Entry 4LK3 (X-ray diffraction, 2.64 A resolution); this record covers chains B and C of the 6 polymer chains in the assembly.

# Chain B (and C)
Molecule: UDP-glucuronic acid decarboxylase 1
From: Homo sapiens
Notes: EC 4.1.1.35; chain C of this document is another copy of the same molecule, construct and numbering; everything in this record applies to it too
UniProtKB: Q8NBZ7 (UXS1_HUMAN); residue numbers follow UniProt; this construct covers 85-420
Amino-acid sequence (336 residues; numbered 85 to 420; the number before each row is that of its first residue):
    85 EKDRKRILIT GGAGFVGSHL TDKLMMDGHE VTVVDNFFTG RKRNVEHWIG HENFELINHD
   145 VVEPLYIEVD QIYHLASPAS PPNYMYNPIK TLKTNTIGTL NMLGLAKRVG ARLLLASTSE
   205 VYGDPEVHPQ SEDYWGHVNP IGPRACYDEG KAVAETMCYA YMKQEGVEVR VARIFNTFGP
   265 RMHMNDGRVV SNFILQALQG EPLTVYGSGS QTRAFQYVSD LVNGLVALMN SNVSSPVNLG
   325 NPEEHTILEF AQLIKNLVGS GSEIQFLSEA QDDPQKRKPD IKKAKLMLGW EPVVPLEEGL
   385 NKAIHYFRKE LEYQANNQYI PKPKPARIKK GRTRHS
Disordered / not traced: 85-87, 166-168, 207-232, 352-360, 400-420 (chain C: 85-87, 165-169, 207-232, 352-361, 400-420)
Sequence notes: engineered mutation Ala-236 (Arg in Q8NBZ7)
Small-molecule neighbours:
  - NAD (nicotinamide-adenine-dinucleotide): Gly-95, Ala-97, Gly-98, Phe-99, Val-100, Gly-101, Val-118, Asp-119, Asn-120, Phe-121, Phe-122, Thr-123, Gly-124, His-143, Asp-144, Val-145, Leu-159, Ala-160, Ser-161, Pro-162, Ala-163, Lys-174, Thr-178, Ala-200, Ser-201, Thr-202, Lys-235, Ile-258, Phe-259, Asn-260, Thr-261, His-267, Arg-272
  - UDP (uridine-5'-diphosphate): Asn-260, Gly-271, Arg-272, Val-273, Asn-276, Phe-277, Gln-280, Thr-288, Val-289, Tyr-290, Gln-295, Arg-297, Ile-331
  - uridine-5'-diphosphate-glucuronic acid (UGA), molecule 1: Pro-148, Leu-149, Tyr-150, Leu-184, Asn-185, Gly-188, Leu-189, Lys-191, Arg-192, Tyr-245, Gln-248, Glu-249
  - uridine-5'-diphosphate-glucuronic acid (UGA), molecule 2: Asn-171, Ile-173, Lys-174, Lys-177
Curated features (UniProtKB/Swiss-Prot):
  - active site: Tyr-231 (Proton acceptor)
  - binding site (NAD(+)): Gly-98, Phe-99, Val-100, Asp-119, Asn-120, Phe-122, Thr-123, Gly-124, Asp-144, Val-145, Leu-159, Ser-161, Thr-178, Ala-200, Tyr-231, Lys-235, Thr-261, His-267, Arg-272
  - binding site (UDP-alpha-D-glucuronate): Leu-149, Tyr-150, Lys-177, Asn-185, Gly-188, Lys-191, Arg-192, Tyr-245, Gln-248, Glu-249
  - modified residue: Thr-94 (Phosphothreonine)
  - glycosylation: Asn-316 (N-linked (GlcNAc...) asparagine)
  - mutagenesis: Glu-204 (E204A: Reduced UDP-glucuronic acid decarboxylase activity), Tyr-231 (Y231F: Abolished UDP-glucuronic acid decarboxylase activity), Arg-361 (R361Q: Strongly reduced UDP-glucuronic acid decarboxylase activity)

# Interface between chain B and chain C
Contacting residue pairs (22):
  Asn-120(B) / Asn-142(C)  hydrogen bond (backbone-side chain)
  Phe-121(B) / Phe-121(C)  hydrophobic
  Phe-121(B) / Lys-126(C)  hydrogen bond (backbone-side chain)
  Thr-123(B) / Lys-126(C)
  Gly-124(B) / Lys-126(C)  hydrogen bond (backbone-side chain)
  Lys-126(B) / Phe-121(C)  hydrogen bond (side chain-backbone)
  Lys-126(B) / Phe-122(C)
  Lys-126(B) / Gly-124(C)
  Arg-127(B) / Arg-127(C)
  Arg-127(B) / Glu-130(C)  salt bridge
  Arg-127(B) / Tyr-397(C)  hydrogen bond
  Glu-130(B) / Arg-127(C)  salt bridge
  Asn-142(B) / Asn-120(C)  hydrogen bond (side chain-backbone)
  Asn-142(B) / Asn-142(C)  hydrogen bond
  Tyr-170(B) / Gly-134(C)
  Lys-393(B) / Tyr-397(C)
  Glu-394(B) / Tyr-397(C)  hydrogen bond
  Tyr-397(B) / Arg-127(C)
  Tyr-397(B) / Lys-393(C)
  Tyr-397(B) / Glu-394(C)  hydrogen bond
  Tyr-397(B) / Tyr-397(C)  hydrophobic
  Ala-399(B) / Lys-393(C)  hydrogen bond (backbone-side chain)
Interface residues without a listed pair, chain B (17 interface residues in all): Phe-122, Arg-125, Ile-133, Glu-396
Interface residues without a listed pair, chain C (15 interface residues in all): Ile-133, Tyr-170, His-389

# Summary
Chain B and chain C form an interface of 17 and 15 residues respectively, with 10 hydrogen bonds and 2 salt
bridges. Polar contacts include Arg-127(B)/Glu-130(C), Asn-120(B)/Asn-142(C) and Phe-121(B)/Lys-126(C).
Ligands of chain B: uridine-5'-diphosphate-glucuronic acid, NAD and UDP.
Both chains are UDP-glucuronic acid decarboxylase 1 (Homo sapiens). Entry 4LK3 (Crystal structure of Human
UDP-xylose synthase R236A substitution) was determined by X-ray diffraction together with 4M55 from the same
study.
